PDB entry 8TVA | electron microscopy, 8.55 A resolution (very low resolution: no residue pairs are listed; an interface is given only as per-side residue counts) | chains b and CP of the 41 polymer chains in the assembly

Chain b:
Molecule: Maturation protein
Organism: Acinetobacter phage AP205
UniProtKB: Q9AZ43 (Q9AZ43_9VIRU); residues 1-534 here = UniProt positions 1-534
Chain sequence (534 residues; numbered 1 to 534; the number before each row is that of its first residue):
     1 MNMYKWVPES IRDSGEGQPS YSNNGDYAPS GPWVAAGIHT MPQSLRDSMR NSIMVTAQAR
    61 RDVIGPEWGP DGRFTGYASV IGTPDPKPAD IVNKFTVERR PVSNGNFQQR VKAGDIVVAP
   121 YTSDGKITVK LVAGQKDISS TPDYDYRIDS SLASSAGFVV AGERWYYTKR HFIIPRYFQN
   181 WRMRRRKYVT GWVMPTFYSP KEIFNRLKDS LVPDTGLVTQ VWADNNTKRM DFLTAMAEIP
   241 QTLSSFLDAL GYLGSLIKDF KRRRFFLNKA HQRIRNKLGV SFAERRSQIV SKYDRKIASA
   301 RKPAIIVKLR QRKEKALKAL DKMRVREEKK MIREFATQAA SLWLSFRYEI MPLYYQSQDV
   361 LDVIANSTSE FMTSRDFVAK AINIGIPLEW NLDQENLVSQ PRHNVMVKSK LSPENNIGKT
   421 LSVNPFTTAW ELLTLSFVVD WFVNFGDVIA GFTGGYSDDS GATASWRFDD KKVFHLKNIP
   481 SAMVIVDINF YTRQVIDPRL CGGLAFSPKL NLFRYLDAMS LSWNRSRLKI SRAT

Chain CP:
Molecule: Fimbrial protein
Organism: Acinetobacter genomosp. 16BJ
UniProtKB: N9RQW9 (N9RQW9_9GAMM); numbering as in UniProt (aligned over 79-147)
Chain sequence (69 residues; numbered 79 to 147; the number before each row is that of its first residue):
    79 STAAVTGQTG LTITYPASAT ESAAIQGTFG NSAAIKIKNQ TLTWTRTPEG AWSCATTVEA
   139 KFKPAGCAS
Disulfide bonds: Cys-132/Cys-145

Chain b / chain CP interface:
At this resolution (9 A) residue pairs are not listed: 5 residues of chain b and 4 of chain CP lie at the interface.

In short:
The interface between chain b and chain CP involves 5 residues on one side and 4 on the other.
Chain b is Maturation protein (Acinetobacter phage AP205) and chain CP is Fimbrial protein (Acinetobacter
genomosp. 16BJ); the structure, Outer Mat-T4P complex, was determined by electron microscopy together with
8TOB, 8TOC, 8TV9, 8TW2 and 8TWC from the same study.
